Entry 5I3L (X-ray diffraction, 1.85 A resolution); this record covers chains A and C of the 3 polymer chains in the assembly.

Chain A:
Protein: Zinc finger protein DPF3
Source organism: Homo sapiens
Reference sequence: Q92784 (DPF3_HUMAN); numbering as in UniProt (aligned over 254-368)
Amino-acid sequence (115 residues; numbered 254 to 368; the number before each row is that of its first residue):
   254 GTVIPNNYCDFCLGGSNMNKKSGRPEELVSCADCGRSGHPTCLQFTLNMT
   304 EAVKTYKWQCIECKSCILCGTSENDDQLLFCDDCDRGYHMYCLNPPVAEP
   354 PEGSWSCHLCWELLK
Not modelled in the structure: 254-255, 368
Metal / ion sites: Zn2+ site 1: Cys262, Cys265, His292, Cys295; Zn2+ site 2: Cys284, Cys287, Cys313, Cys316; Zn2+ site 3: Cys319, Cys322, His342, Cys345; Zn2+ site 4: Cys334, Cys337, Cys360, Cys363
Swiss-Prot annotation at these positions:
  - zinc finger: Asn259 to Cys319 (PHD-type 1), Cys316 to Leu366 (PHD-type 2)
  - mutagenesis: Trp358 (W358E: Abolishes binding to acetylated histones H3 and H4), Cys360 (C360R: Abolishes binding to acetylated histones H3 and H4; when associated with R-363), Cys363 (C363R: Abolishes binding to acetylated histones H3 and H4; when associated with R-360)

Chain C:
Protein: H3K14ac peptide
Amino-acid sequence (21 residues; row label = number of the first residue in the row):
     1 ARTKQTARKSTGGKAPRKQLX
Not modelled in the structure: 18-21
Modified positions: Lys14 (N(6)-acetyllysine; ALY); NH2 (amino group) at position 21

How chain A and chain C interact:
Residue-residue contacts - 40 pairs, chain A then chain C:
  Tyr261(A) - Pro16(C)
  Asp263(A) - Gly13(C)
  Asp263(A) - Lys14(C)
  Asp263(A) - Ala15(C)  hydrogen bond (backbone-backbone)
  Phe264(A) - Thr11(C)
  Phe264(A) - Gly12(C)
  Phe264(A) - Gly13(C)
  Phe264(A) - Lys14(C)
  Leu266(A) - Ala15(C)  hydrophobic
  Arg289(A) - Lys14(C)
  Arg289(A) - Ala15(C)  hydrogen bond (side chain-backbone)
  Arg289(A) - Arg17(C)
  Ser290(A) - Lys14(C)
  Cys295(A) - Thr11(C)
  Leu296(A) - Thr11(C)
  Leu296(A) - Lys14(C)
  Gln297(A) - Ser10(C)
  Gln297(A) - Thr11(C)
  Met302(A) - Arg2(C)
  Cys313(A) - Lys14(C)
  Ile314(A) - Lys4(C)  hydrogen bond (backbone-side chain)
  Ile314(A) - Thr11(C)
  Ile314(A) - Lys14(C)
  Glu315(A) - Lys4(C)
  Glu315(A) - Arg8(C)  salt bridge
  Asp328(A) - Lys4(C)  salt bridge
  Leu331(A) - Thr3(C)
  Leu331(A) - Lys4(C)
  Leu332(A) - Arg2(C)
  Leu332(A) - Thr3(C)
  Phe333(A) - Arg2(C)  hydrogen bond (backbone-backbone)
  Phe333(A) - Ala7(C)  hydrophobic
  Cys334(A) - Arg2(C)  hydrogen bond (backbone-side chain)
  Asp335(A) - Arg2(C)  salt bridge
  Asp338(A) - Arg2(C)  salt bridge
  Pro353(A) - Thr3(C)
  Pro354(A) - Ala1(C)  hydrogen bond (backbone-backbone)
  Glu355(A) - Ala1(C)
  Gly356(A) - Ala1(C)  hydrogen bond (backbone-backbone)
  Trp358(A) - Ala1(C)  hydrophobic
Other interface residues (no listed pair), chain A (29 interface residues in all): Gly291, Trp311, Lys317, Ser357

Overview:
29 residues of chain A face 14 of chain C across their interface; the contacts include 7 hydrogen bonds and 4
salt bridges. Polar pairs include Glu315(A)-Arg8(C), Asp328(A)-Lys4(C) and Asp335(A)-Arg2(C). Curated
annotation (UniProt) lists 3 mutagenesis sites on chain A.
Chain A is Zinc finger protein DPF3 (Homo sapiens) and chain C is H3K14ac peptide; the structure, DPF3b in
complex with H3K14ac peptide, was determined by X-ray diffraction.
